Entry 1H4C (X-ray diffraction, 1.65 A resolution); this record covers chain A.

== Chain A ==
Molecule: Molybdopterin-guanine dinucleotide biosynthesis protein A
From: Escherichia coli
UniProtKB: P32173 (MOBA_ECOLI); residue numbers follow UniProt; this construct covers 1-194
Amino-acid sequence (201 residues; row label = number of the first residue in the row):
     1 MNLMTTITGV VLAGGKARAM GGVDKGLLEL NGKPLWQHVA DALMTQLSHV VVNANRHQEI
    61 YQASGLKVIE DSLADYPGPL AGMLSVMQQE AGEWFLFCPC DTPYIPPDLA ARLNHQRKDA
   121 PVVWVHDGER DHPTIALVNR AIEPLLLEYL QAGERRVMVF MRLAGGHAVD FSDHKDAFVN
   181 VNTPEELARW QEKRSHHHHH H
Not modelled in the structure: 1-3, 192-201
Construct notes: engineered mutation Ala-19 (Arg in P32173)
Swiss-Prot annotation at these positions:
  - binding site (GTP): Leu-12 to Gly-14, Lys-25, Asn-53, Asp-71, Asp-101
  - binding site (Mg(2+)): Asp-101
From the paper describing this entry:
  - mutagenesis - G15L, D101A: abolished catalytic activity
  - mutagenesis - D101A: decreased stability
  - mutagenesis - K25A, G82L: decreased catalytic activity
  - mutagenesis - G15L, K25A (2-fold), G78L, D101N: decreased binding to MGD
  - mutagenesis - G22L, N180D/N182D, N182D: unchanged catalytic activity
  - mutagenesis - G22L: increased binding to MGD
  - mutagenesis - G15L, K25A, G82L, D101N: increased binding to MoeA and MobB proteins
  - mutagenesis - D101N: decreased catalytic activity (nitrate reductase activity)
  - contacts within the chain: Lys-25/Asp-101 (salt bridge)

== Summary ==
Curated annotation (UniProt) lists 7 GTP-binding residues and Mg2+-binding residue Asp-101. The paper reports
that G15L, K25A and G78L, among others, reduce binding to MGD; contacts within the chain involving Lys-25 and
Asp-101; 9 substitutions were tested in all.
Chain A is Molybdopterin-guanine dinucleotide biosynthesis protein A (Escherichia coli); the structure,
Biochemical and Structural Analysis of the Molybdenum Cofactor Biosynthesis protein MobA, was determined by
X-ray diffraction (same publication as 1H4E, 1HJJ, 1HJL and 1H4D).
